8B25 - chains A and B; structure by X-ray diffraction, 2.24 A resolution.

[Chain A (and B)]
Molecule: Dihydroprecondylocarpine acetate synthase 2
Organism: Tabernanthe iboga
Notes: chain B of this document is another copy of the same molecule, construct and numbering; everything in this record applies to it too
Reference sequence: A0A5B8X8Z0 (A0A5B8X8Z0_TABIB); numbering as in UniProt (aligned over 1-365)
Amino-acid sequence (365 residues; numbered 1 to 365; the number before each row is that of its first residue):
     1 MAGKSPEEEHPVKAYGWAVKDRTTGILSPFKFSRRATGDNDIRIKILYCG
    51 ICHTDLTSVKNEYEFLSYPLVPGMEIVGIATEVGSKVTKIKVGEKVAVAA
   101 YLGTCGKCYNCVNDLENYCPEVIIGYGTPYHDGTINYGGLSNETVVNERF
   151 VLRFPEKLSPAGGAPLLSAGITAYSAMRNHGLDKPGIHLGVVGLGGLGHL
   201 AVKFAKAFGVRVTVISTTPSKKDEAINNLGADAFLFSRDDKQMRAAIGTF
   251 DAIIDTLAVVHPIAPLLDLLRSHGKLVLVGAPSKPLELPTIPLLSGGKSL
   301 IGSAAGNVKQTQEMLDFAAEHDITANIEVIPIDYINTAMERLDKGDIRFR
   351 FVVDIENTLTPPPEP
Unresolved in the structure: 1-4, 363-365 (chain B: 1-4, 364-365)
Differences from the reference sequence: conflict H188 (Gln in A0A5B8X8Z0)
Metal / ion sites: Zn2+: C105, C108, C111, C119
Residues lining bound ligands:
  - stemmadenine acetate (OSO), molecule 1: T54, S58, Y63, F65, L66, M74, A100, Y101, N117, V122, I124, G125, Y126, S168, T172, A281, A304, A305
  - stemmadenine acetate (OSO), molecule 2: I291, L294, S295

[Interface between chain A and chain B]
Pairs across the interface (53; chain A residue first):
  N110(A) - S272(B)  hydrogen bond
  Y118(A) - S272(B)  hydrogen bond (backbone-side chain)
  Y118(A) - H273(B)
  Y118(A) - L294(B)
  Y118(A) - S295(B)
  Y118(A) - G296(B)
  Y118(A) - G297(B)
  S272(A) - N110(B)  hydrogen bond
  S272(A) - Y118(B)  hydrogen bond (side chain-backbone)
  H273(A) - Y118(B)
  L278(A) - L294(B)
  V279(A) - L294(B)
  G280(A) - L294(B)
  P282(A) - T290(B)
  L286(A) - L286(B)
  L286(A) - E287(B)
  L286(A) - L288(B)  hydrogen bond (backbone-backbone)
  L286(A) - T290(B)
  E287(A) - L286(B)
  L288(A) - L286(B)  hydrogen bond (backbone-backbone)
  T290(A) - A281(B)
  T290(A) - P282(B)
  I291(A) - A281(B)  hydrophobic
  L293(A) - L300(B)
  L293(A) - G302(B)
  L294(A) - Y118(B)
  L294(A) - L278(B)
  L294(A) - V279(B)
  L294(A) - G280(B)
  L294(A) - A281(B)  hydrophobic
  L294(A) - S303(B)
  L294(A) - A304(B)
  S295(A) - Y118(B)
  G296(A) - Y118(B)
  G297(A) - Y118(B)
  G297(A) - G302(B)
  K298(A) - L300(B)
  K298(A) - I301(B)
  K298(A) - G302(B)  hydrogen bond (backbone-backbone)
  S299(A) - L300(B)
  S299(A) - I301(B)
  L300(A) - L288(B)  hydrophobic
  L300(A) - K298(B)
  L300(A) - S299(B)
  L300(A) - L300(B)  hydrogen bond (backbone-backbone)
  I301(A) - K298(B)
  I301(A) - S299(B)
  G302(A) - L293(B)
  G302(A) - L294(B)
  G302(A) - G297(B)
  G302(A) - K298(B)  hydrogen bond (backbone-backbone)
  S303(A) - L294(B)
  A304(A) - L294(B)
Interface residues without a listed pair, chain A (28 interface residues in all): L115, A281, P285
Interface residues without a listed pair, chain B (26 interface residues in all): K284

[In short]
28 residues of chain A face 26 of chain B across their interface, with 9 hydrogen bonds. Among the polar pairs
are N110(A)-S272(B), Y118(A)-S272(B) and L286(A)-L288(B). Bound to chain A: stemmadenine acetate. C105(A),
C108(A), C111(A) and C119(A) form the Zn2+ site.
Both chains are Dihydroprecondylocarpine acetate synthase 2 (Tabernanthe iboga). Entry 8B25
(Dihydroprecondylocarpine acetate synthase 2 from Tabernanthe iboga - stemmadenine acetate bound structure)
was determined by X-ray diffraction (same publication as 8B27, 8A3N, 8B1V and 8B26).
